PDB entry 5X6P | X-ray diffraction, 1.78 A resolution | chain A

Chain A:
Protein: Kynurenine 3-monooxygenase
From: Pseudomonas fluorescens
Notes: EC 1.14.13.9
Reference sequence: Q84HF5 (KMO_PSEFL); residue numbers follow UniProt; this construct covers 1-461
Sequence (463 residues; row label = number of the first residue in the row; numbers below 1 keep their minus sign (Gly-1 is residue -1)):
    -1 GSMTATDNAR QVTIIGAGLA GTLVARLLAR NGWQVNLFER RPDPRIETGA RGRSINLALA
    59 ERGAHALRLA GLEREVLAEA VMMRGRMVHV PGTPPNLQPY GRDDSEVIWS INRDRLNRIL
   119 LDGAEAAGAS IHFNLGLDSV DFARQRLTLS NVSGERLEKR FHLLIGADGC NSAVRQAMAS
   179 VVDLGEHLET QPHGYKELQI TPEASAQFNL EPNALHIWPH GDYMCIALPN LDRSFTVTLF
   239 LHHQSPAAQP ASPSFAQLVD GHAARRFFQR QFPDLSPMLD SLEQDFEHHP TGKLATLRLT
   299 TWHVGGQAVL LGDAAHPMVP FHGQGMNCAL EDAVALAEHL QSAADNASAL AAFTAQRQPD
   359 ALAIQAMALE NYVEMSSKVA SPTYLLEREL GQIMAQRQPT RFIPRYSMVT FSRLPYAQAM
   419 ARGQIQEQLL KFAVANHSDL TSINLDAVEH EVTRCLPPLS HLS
Unresolved in the structure: -1 to 6, 458-461
Differences from the reference sequence: expression tag (-1 to 0); engineered mutation Ser252 (Cys in Q84HF5), Ser461 (Cys in Q84HF5)
Residues lining bound ligands: FAD (flavin-adenine dinucleotide): Ile13, Gly14, Ala15, Gly16, Leu17, Ala18, Gly19, Phe36, Glu37, Arg38, Arg39, Leu55, Ala56, Arg111, Leu133, Gly134, Leu135, Ala165, Asp166, Gly167, Ala171, Tyr193, Glu195, Thr236, Phe238, Leu292, Leu309, Gly310, Asp311, Pro318, Gly321, Gln322, Gly323, Met324, Asn325, Ala327

In short:
Bound to chain A: flavin-adenine dinucleotide.
Chain A is Kynurenine 3-monooxygenase (Pseudomonas fluorescens); the structure, Crystal structure of
Pseudomonas fluorescens KMO, was determined by X-ray diffraction together with 5X68, 5X6Q and 5X6R from the
same study.
